8E8O - chains A and C of the 4 polymer chains in the assembly; structure by electron microscopy, 2.77 A resolution.

# Chain A (and C)
Protein: NADP-dependent malic enzyme, mitochondrial
From: Homo sapiens
Notes: EC 1.1.1.40; chain C of this document is another copy of the same molecule, construct and numbering; everything in this record applies to it too
Reference sequence: Q16798 (MAON_HUMAN); residues -47 to 556 here correspond to UniProt positions 1-604 (UniProt number = residue number + 48)
Amino-acid sequence (604 residues; row label = number of the first residue in the row; numbers below 1 keep their minus sign (Met-47 is residue -47)):
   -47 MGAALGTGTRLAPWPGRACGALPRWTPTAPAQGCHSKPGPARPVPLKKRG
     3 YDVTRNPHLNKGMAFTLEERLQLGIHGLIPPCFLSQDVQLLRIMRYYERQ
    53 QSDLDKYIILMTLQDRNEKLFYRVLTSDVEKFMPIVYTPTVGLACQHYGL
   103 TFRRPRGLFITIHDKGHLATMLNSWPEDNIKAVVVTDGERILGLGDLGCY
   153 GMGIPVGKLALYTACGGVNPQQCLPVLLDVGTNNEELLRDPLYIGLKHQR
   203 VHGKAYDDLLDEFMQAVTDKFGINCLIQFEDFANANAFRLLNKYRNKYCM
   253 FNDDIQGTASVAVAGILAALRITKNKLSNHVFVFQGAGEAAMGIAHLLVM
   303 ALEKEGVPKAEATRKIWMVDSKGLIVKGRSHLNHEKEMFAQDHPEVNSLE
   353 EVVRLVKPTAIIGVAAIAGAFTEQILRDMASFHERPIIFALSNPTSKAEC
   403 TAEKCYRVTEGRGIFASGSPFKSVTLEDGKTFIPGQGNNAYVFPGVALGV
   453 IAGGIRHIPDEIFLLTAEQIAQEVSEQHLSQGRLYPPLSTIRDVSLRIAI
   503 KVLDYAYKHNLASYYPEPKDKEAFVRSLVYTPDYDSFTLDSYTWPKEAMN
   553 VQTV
Disordered / not traced: -47 to 0
Ligand contacts: NADP (NAP; NADP nicotinamide-adenine-dinucleotide phosphate): Arg142, Asn236, Thr260, Val263, Gln287, Gly288, Ala289, Gly290, Glu291, Ala292, Val321, Asp322, Ser323, Lys324, Lys338, Val366, Ala367, Ala368, Ile369, Leu393, Ser394, Asn395, Pro396, Gly420, Gly439, Asn441
Curated features (UniProtKB/Swiss-Prot):
  - active site: Tyr89 (Proton donor), Lys160 (Proton acceptor)
  - binding site (NAD(+)): Arg142, Asp256, Asn395
  - binding site (a divalent metal cation): Glu232, Asp233, Asp256
  - site: Asp256 (Important for activity)
  - modified residue: Ser323 (Phosphoserine)

# Chain A / chain C interface
Pairs across the interface (32):
  Thr113(A) - Trp546(C)
  His115(A) - Tyr544(C)
  His115(A) - Trp546(C)
  His115(A) - Pro547(C)
  His115(A) - Ala550(C)
  Asp116(A) - Tyr544(C)  hydrogen bond
  Asp116(A) - Trp546(C)  hydrogen bond
  His119(A) - Asp542(C)  salt bridge
  His119(A) - Tyr544(C)
  Thr122(A) - Asp542(C)
  Pro193(A) - Gln554(C)
  Leu198(A) - Trp546(C)  hydrophobic
  Lys199(A) - Gln554(C)
  Ile225(A) - Tyr517(C)  hydrophobic
  Arg458(A) - Tyr517(C)
  His459(A) - Tyr517(C)  hydrogen bond
  Tyr517(A) - Ile225(C)  hydrophobic
  Tyr517(A) - Arg458(C)
  Tyr517(A) - His459(C)  hydrogen bond
  Asp542(A) - His119(C)  salt bridge
  Asp542(A) - Thr122(C)
  Tyr544(A) - His115(C)
  Tyr544(A) - Asp116(C)  hydrogen bond
  Tyr544(A) - His119(C)
  Trp546(A) - Thr113(C)
  Trp546(A) - His115(C)
  Trp546(A) - Asp116(C)  hydrogen bond
  Trp546(A) - Leu198(C)  hydrophobic
  Pro547(A) - His115(C)
  Ala550(A) - His115(C)
  Gln554(A) - Pro193(C)
  Gln554(A) - Lys199(C)
Interface residues without a listed pair, chain A (21 interface residues in all): Met123, Asp130, Pro518
Interface residues without a listed pair, chain C (21 interface residues in all): Met123, Asp130, Pro518

# Overview
Chain A and chain C each contribute 21 residues to their interface, with 6 hydrogen bonds and 2 salt bridges.
Polar contacts include His119(A)-Asp542(C), Asp116(A)-Tyr544(C) and Asp116(A)-Trp546(C). Chain A binds NADP.
Both chains are NADP-dependent malic enzyme, mitochondrial (Homo sapiens). Entry 8E8O (Cryo-EM structure of
human ME3 in the presence of citrate) was determined by electron microscopy together with 8E76, 8E78, 8EYN and
8EYO from the same study.
